PDB entry 4L1K | X-ray diffraction, 2.30 A resolution | chain A

Chain A:
Name: D-alanine--D-alanine ligase
From: Xanthomonas oryzae pv. oryzae
Notes: EC 6.3.2.4
UniProtKB: Q5H614 (Q5H614_XANOR); residues 22-367 here correspond to UniProt positions 2-347 (UniProt number = residue number - 20)
Amino-acid sequence (384 residues; row label = number of the first residue in the row; numbers below 1 keep their minus sign (His-16 is residue -16)):
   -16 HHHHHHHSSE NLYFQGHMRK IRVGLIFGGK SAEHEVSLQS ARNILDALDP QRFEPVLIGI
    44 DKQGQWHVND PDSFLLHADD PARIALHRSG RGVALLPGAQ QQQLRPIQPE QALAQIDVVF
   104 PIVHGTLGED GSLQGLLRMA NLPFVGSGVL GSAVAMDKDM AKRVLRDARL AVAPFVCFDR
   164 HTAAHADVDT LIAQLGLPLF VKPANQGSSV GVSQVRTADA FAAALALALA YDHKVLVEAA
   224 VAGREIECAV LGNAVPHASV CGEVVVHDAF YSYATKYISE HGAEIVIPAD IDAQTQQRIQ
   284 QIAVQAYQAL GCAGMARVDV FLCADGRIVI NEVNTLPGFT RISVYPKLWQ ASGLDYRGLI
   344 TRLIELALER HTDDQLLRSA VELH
Not modelled in the structure: -16 to 1, 92-93, 250-266, 361-367
Sequence notes: expression tag (-16 to 0); engineered mutation Val327 (Met307 in Q5H614)
Ion coordination: Mg2+: Asp302, Glu315 (together with AMP-PNP)
Residues lining bound ligands: AMP-PNP (ANP; phosphoaminophosphonic acid-adenylate ester): Lys141, Ala156, Phe183, Lys185, Ser191, Ser192, Val195, Glu221, Ala222, Ala223, Val224, Glu228, Phe304, Asn314, Glu315

In short:
Ligands of chain A: AMP-PNP. The Mg2+ site is built by Asp302 and Glu315.
Chain A is D-alanine--D-alanine ligase (Xanthomonas oryzae pv. oryzae); the structure, Crystal structure of
D-alanine-D-alnine ligase from Xanthomonas oryzae pv. oryzae with AMPPNP, was determined by X-ray diffraction
together with 4ME6 from the same study.
